Entry 2FHK (X-ray diffraction, 2.00 A resolution); this record covers chains B and C of the 4 polymer chains in the assembly.

Chain B (and C):
Name: Formylmethanofuran--tetrahydromethanopterin formyltransferase
Organism: Methanopyrus kandleri
Notes: EC 2.3.1.101; chain C of this document is another copy of the same molecule, construct and numbering; everything in this record applies to it too
UniProt: Q49610 (FTR_METKA); residue numbers follow UniProt; this construct covers 1-296
Sequence (296 residues; numbered 1 to 296; the number before each row is that of its first residue):
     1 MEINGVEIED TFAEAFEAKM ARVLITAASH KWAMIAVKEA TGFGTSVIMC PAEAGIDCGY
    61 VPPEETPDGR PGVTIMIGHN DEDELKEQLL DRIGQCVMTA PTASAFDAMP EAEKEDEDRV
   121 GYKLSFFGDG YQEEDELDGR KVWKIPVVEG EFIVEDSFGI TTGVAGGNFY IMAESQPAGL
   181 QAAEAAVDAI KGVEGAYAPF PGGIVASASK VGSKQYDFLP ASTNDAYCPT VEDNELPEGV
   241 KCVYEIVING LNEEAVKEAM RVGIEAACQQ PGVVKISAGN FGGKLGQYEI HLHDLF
UniProt features mapped onto this chain:
  - mutagenesis: R261 (R261E: Weakens dimer-dimer association. Thermolabile)
Metal / ion sites: K+ site 1: E39 (shared with 4 residues of chain A); K+ site 2: T41, G44, A54, P199 (shared with 1 residue of chain A); K+ site 3: D57, I190, K191, V193, A196; K+ site 4: V97, M98, A100, A103; K+ site 5: E113, T161, T162, L251; K+ site 6: H293, F296
Ligand contacts:
  - coenzymes (MFN; N-[4,5,7-tricarboxyheptanoyl]-L-gamma-glutamyl-N-{2-[4-({5-[(formylamino)methyl]-3-furyl}methoxy)phenyl]ethyl}-D-glutamine), molecule 1: S46, I48, M49, F200, V205, S207, A208, S209, F218, L219, A221
  - coenzymes (MFN), molecule 2: L90, G94, Q95, M98, T99, K123, L124, F126, F127

Interface between chain B and chain C:
Residue-residue contacts - 31 pairs, chain B then chain C:
  A28(B) - Q181(C)
  A28(B) - A185(C)
  A28(B) - Q270(C)
  S29(B) - E184(C)
  S29(B) - D188(C)
  H30(B) - D188(C)  hydrogen bond (backbone-side chain)
  Y60(B) - D188(C)  hydrogen bond (side chain-backbone)
  Y60(B) - A189(C)
  Y60(B) - G192(C)  hydrogen bond (side chain-backbone)
  E64(B) - R261(C)  salt bridge
  E64(B) - V262(C)
  D68(B) - Q269(C)
  G69(B) - Q269(C)
  R70(B) - Q270(C)
  P71(B) - D188(C)
  Q181(B) - A28(C)
  E184(B) - S29(C)
  A185(B) - A28(C)
  D188(B) - S29(C)
  D188(B) - H30(C)  hydrogen bond (side chain-backbone)
  D188(B) - Y60(C)  hydrogen bond (backbone-side chain)
  D188(B) - P71(C)
  A189(B) - Y60(C)
  A189(B) - P63(C)  hydrophobic
  G192(B) - Y60(C)  hydrogen bond (backbone-side chain)
  R261(B) - E64(C)  salt bridge
  V262(B) - E64(C)
  Q269(B) - D68(C)
  Q269(B) - G69(C)
  Q270(B) - A28(C)
  Q270(B) - R70(C)
Other interface residues (no listed pair), chain B (25 interface residues in all): K31, P63, K191, E258, E265, A266
Other interface residues (no listed pair), chain C (24 interface residues in all): K31, K191, E258, A266

Summary:
25 residues of chain B and 24 residues of chain C are in contact; the contacts include 6 hydrogen bonds and 2
salt bridges. Polar pairs include E64(B)-R261(C), H30(B)-D188(C) and Y60(B)-D188(C). Ligands of chain B:
coenzymes. From UniProt: one mutagenesis site on chain B.
Chain B and chain C are both Formylmethanofuran--tetrahydromethanopterin formyltransferase (Methanopyrus
kandleri); the structure, Crystal structure of formylmethanofuran: tetrahydromethanopterin formyltransferase
in complex with its coenzymes, was determined by X-ray diffraction together with 2FHJ from the same study.
